Entry 8XES (X-ray diffraction, 1.78 A resolution); this record covers chains A and B of the 3 polymer chains in the assembly.

[Chain A]
Name: HLA class I heavy chain
Source organism: Homo sapiens
UniProtKB: Q5SPM2 (Q5SPM2_HUMAN); residues 1-274 here correspond to UniProt positions 25-298 (UniProt number = residue number + 24)
Amino-acid sequence (274 residues; row label = number of the first residue in the row):
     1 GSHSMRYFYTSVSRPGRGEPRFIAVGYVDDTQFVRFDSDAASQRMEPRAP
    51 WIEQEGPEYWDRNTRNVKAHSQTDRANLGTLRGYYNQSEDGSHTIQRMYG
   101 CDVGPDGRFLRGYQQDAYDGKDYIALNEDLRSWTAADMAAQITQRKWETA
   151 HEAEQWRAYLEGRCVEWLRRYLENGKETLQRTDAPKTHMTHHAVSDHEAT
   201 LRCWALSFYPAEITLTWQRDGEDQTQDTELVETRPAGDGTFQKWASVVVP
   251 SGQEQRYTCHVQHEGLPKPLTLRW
Disulfide bonds: Cys101-Cys164, Cys203-Cys259

[Chain B]
Name: Beta-2-microglobulin
Source organism: Homo sapiens
UniProtKB: P61769 (B2MG_HUMAN); residues 1-99 here correspond to UniProt positions 21-119 (UniProt number = residue number + 20)
Amino-acid sequence (99 residues; row label = number of the first residue in the row):
     1 IQRTPKIQVYSRHPAENGKSNFLNCYVSGFHPSDIEVDLLKNGERIEKVE
    51 HSDLSFSKDWSFYLLYYTEFTPTEKDEYACRVNHVTLSQPKIVKWDRDM
UniProt features mapped onto this chain:
  - modified residue: Gln2 (Pyrrolidone carboxylic acid)
  - glycosylation: Ile1 (N-linked (Glc) (glycation) isoleucine), Lys19 (N-linked (Glc) (glycation) lysine), Lys41 (N-linked (Glc) (glycation) lysine), Lys48 (N-linked (Glc) (glycation) lysine), Lys58 (N-linked (Glc) (glycation) lysine), Lys91 (N-linked (Glc) (glycation) lysine), Lys94 (N-linked (Glc) (glycation) lysine)
Disulfide bonds: Cys25-Cys80

[Chain A / chain B interface]
Pairs across the interface - 56 pairs, chain A then chain B:
  Phe8(A) - Ser55(B)
  Phe8(A) - Phe56(B)  hydrophobic
  Tyr9(A) - Phe56(B)
  Thr10(A) - Leu54(B)
  Thr10(A) - Phe56(B)
  Thr10(A) - Phe62(B)
  Val12(A) - Ser33(B)
  Ile23(A) - Leu54(B)
  Val25(A) - Asp53(B)
  Val25(A) - Leu54(B)
  Val25(A) - Ser55(B)
  Tyr27(A) - Ser55(B)
  Tyr27(A) - Tyr63(B)
  Gln32(A) - Asp53(B)  hydrogen bond
  Arg35(A) - Asp53(B)  salt bridge
  Arg48(A) - Asp53(B)  salt bridge
  Gln96(A) - His31(B)  hydrogen bond
  Gln96(A) - Phe56(B)
  Gln96(A) - Trp60(B)  hydrogen bond (side chain-backbone)
  Gln96(A) - Phe62(B)
  Arg97(A) - Phe56(B)
  Gln115(A) - Trp60(B)
  Asp116(A) - Trp60(B)
  Ala117(A) - Trp60(B)  hydrophobic
  Asp119(A) - His31(B)
  Gly120(A) - Arg3(B)  hydrogen bond (backbone-side chain)
  Gly120(A) - His31(B)
  Gly120(A) - Trp60(B)
  Asp122(A) - Trp60(B)  hydrogen bond
  Thr190(A) - Asp98(B)  hydrogen bond
  His192(A) - Asp98(B)  salt bridge
  Arg202(A) - Asp98(B)  salt bridge
  Trp204(A) - Asp98(B)  hydrogen bond
  Trp204(A) - Met99(B)
  Leu206(A) - Pro14(B)  hydrophobic
  Val231(A) - Gln8(B)
  Glu232(A) - Gln8(B)  hydrogen bond (backbone-side chain)
  Glu232(A) - Tyr26(B)
  Glu232(A) - Ser28(B)  hydrogen bond
  Thr233(A) - Tyr26(B)
  Arg234(A) - Gln8(B)  hydrogen bond
  Arg234(A) - Tyr10(B)
  Arg234(A) - Tyr26(B)
  Arg234(A) - Met99(B)  hydrogen bond (side chain-backbone)
  Pro235(A) - Tyr10(B)  hydrogen bond (backbone-side chain)
  Pro235(A) - Asn24(B)
  Pro235(A) - Tyr26(B)
  Pro235(A) - Leu65(B)  hydrophobic
  Ala236(A) - Arg12(B)  hydrogen bond (backbone-side chain)
  Ala236(A) - Asn24(B)  hydrogen bond (backbone-side chain)
  Gly237(A) - Arg12(B)  hydrogen bond (backbone-side chain)
  Asp238(A) - Arg12(B)
  Gln242(A) - Tyr10(B)
  Gln242(A) - Ser11(B)  hydrogen bond (side chain-backbone)
  Gln242(A) - Arg12(B)  hydrogen bond (side chain-backbone)
  Trp244(A) - Met99(B)  hydrogen bond (side chain-backbone)
Other interface residues (no listed pair), chain A (36 interface residues in all): Thr94, Met98, Lys121
Other interface residues (no listed pair), chain B (25 interface residues in all): Lys6, His13, His51, Asp59

[In short]
36 residues of chain A and 25 residues of chain B are in contact; the contacts include 18 hydrogen bonds and 4
salt bridges. Polar pairs include Arg35(A)-Asp53(B), Arg48(A)-Asp53(B) and His192(A)-Asp98(B).
Chain A is HLA class I heavy chain and chain B is Beta-2-microglobulin, both from Homo sapiens; the structure,
The structure of HLA-A/L1-1, was determined by X-ray diffraction (same publication as 8XFZ, 8XG2, 8XKC and
8XKE).
